Entry 7U75 (X-ray diffraction, 1.55 A resolution); this record covers chains A and T of the 3 polymer chains in the assembly.

# Chain A
Molecule: DNA polymerase eta
From: Homo sapiens
Notes: EC 2.7.7.7
UniProt: Q9Y253 (POLH_HUMAN); residues 1-432 here = UniProt positions 1-432
Sequence (435 residues; row label = number of the first residue in the row; numbers below 1 keep their minus sign (Gly-2 is residue -2)):
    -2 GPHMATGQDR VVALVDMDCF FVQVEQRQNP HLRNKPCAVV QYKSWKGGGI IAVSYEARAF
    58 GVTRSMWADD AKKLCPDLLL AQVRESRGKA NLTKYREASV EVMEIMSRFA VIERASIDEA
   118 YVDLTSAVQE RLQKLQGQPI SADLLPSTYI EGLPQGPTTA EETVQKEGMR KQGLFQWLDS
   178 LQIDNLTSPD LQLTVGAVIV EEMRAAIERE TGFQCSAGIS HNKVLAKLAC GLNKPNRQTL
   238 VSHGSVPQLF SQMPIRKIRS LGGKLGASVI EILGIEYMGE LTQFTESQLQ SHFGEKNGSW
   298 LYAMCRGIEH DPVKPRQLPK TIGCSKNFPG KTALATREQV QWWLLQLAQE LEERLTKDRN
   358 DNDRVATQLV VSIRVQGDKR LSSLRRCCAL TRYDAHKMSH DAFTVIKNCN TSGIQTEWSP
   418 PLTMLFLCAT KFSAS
Unresolved in the structure: 155-159
Construct notes: expression tag (-2 to 0)
UniProt features mapped onto this chain:
  - binding site (Mg(2+)): Asp13, Met14, Asp115, Glu116
  - binding site (Mn(2+)): Asp13, Met14, Asp115, Glu116
  - binding site (a 2'-deoxyribonucleoside 5'-triphosphate): Arg61
  - natural variant: Val37 (deletion: In XPV), Leu75 (deletion: In XPV), Arg93 (R93P: In XPV), Arg111 (R111H: In XPV), Thr122 (T122P: In XPV), Gly153 (G153D: In a breast cancer sample), Thr191 (T191P: In XPV), Gly263 (G263V: In XPV), Val266 (V266D: In XPV), Gly295 (G295R: In XPV), Arg361 (R361S: In XPV)
  - mutagenesis: Tyr52 (Y52A/F: Reduces DNA polymerase activity; Y52E: Reduces DNA polymerase activity. Increases fidelity of replication and reduces translesion bypass), Arg61 (R61A: Reduces enzymatic activity by two-thirds), Ser62 (S62G: Increased DNA polymerase activity and translesion bypass compared to wild-type), Ala68 (A68S/V: Severe reduction in thymine dimer translesion bypass), Asn324 to Pro326 (Reduces binding to chromatin and to monoubiquitinated PCNA. Abolishes binding to monoubiquitinated PCNA; when associated with 705-E--H-713 Del)
Metal / ion sites: Mn2+ site 1: Asp13, Asp115, Glu116 (together with 2'-deoxyguanosine-5'-triphosphate) (shared with 1 residue of chain P); Mn2+ site 2: Asp13, Met14, Asp115 (together with 2'-deoxyguanosine-5'-triphosphate)
Ligand contacts: 2'-deoxyguanosine-5'-triphosphate (DGT): Asp13, Met14, Asp15, Cys16, Phe17, Phe18, Gln38, Ile48, Ala49, Tyr52, Arg55, Arg61, Leu89, Ile114, Asp115, Glu116, Lys231

# Chain T
Molecule: 12-nt DNA strand
Sequence (12 nucleotides; row label = number of the first residue in the row):
     1 CATTATGACG CT

# How chain A and chain T interact
Residue-residue contacts - 40 pairs, chain A then chain T:
  Gln38(A) - DT4(T)  base contact
  Gln38(A) - DA5(T)  sugar contact
  Tyr39(A) - DT4(T)  phosphate contact
  Tyr39(A) - DA5(T)  hydrogen bond to the phosphate
  Trp42(A) - DA2(T)  stacking on the base
  Ile48(A) - DT4(T)  base contact
  Arg61(A) - DT4(T)  hydrogen bond to the base
  Ser62(A) - DT3(T)  hydrogen bond to the base
  Trp64(A) - DA2(T)  phosphate contact
  Trp64(A) - DT3(T)  sugar contact
  Trp64(A) - DT4(T)  phosphate contact
  Lys86(A) - DT6(T)  salt bridge to the phosphate
  Ala87(A) - DA5(T)  sugar contact
  Leu89(A) - DA5(T)  phosphate contact
  Leu89(A) - DT6(T)  phosphate contact
  Arg93(A) - DT6(T)  salt bridge to the phosphate
  Arg93(A) - DG7(T)  salt bridge to the phosphate
  Lys311(A) - DC9(T)  salt bridge to the phosphate
  Arg313(A) - DA8(T)  salt bridge to the phosphate
  Arg313(A) - DC9(T)  salt bridge to the phosphate
  Pro316(A) - DA8(T)  phosphate contact
  Lys317(A) - DA8(T)  hydrogen bond to the phosphate
  Lys317(A) - DC9(T)  salt bridge to the phosphate
  Thr318(A) - DG7(T)  sugar contact
  Thr318(A) - DA8(T)  hydrogen bond to the phosphate
  Ile319(A) - DG7(T)  phosphate contact
  Gly320(A) - DT6(T)  sugar contact
  Gly320(A) - DG7(T)  hydrogen bond to the phosphate
  Cys321(A) - DT6(T)  phosphate contact
  Ser322(A) - DA5(T)  sugar contact
  Ser322(A) - DT6(T)  hydrogen bond to the phosphate
  Lys323(A) - DA5(T)  salt bridge to the phosphate
  Asn324(A) - DT4(T)  sugar contact
  Asn324(A) - DA5(T)  hydrogen bond to the phosphate
  Pro326(A) - DC1(T)  phosphate contact
  Pro326(A) - DA2(T)  phosphate contact
  Gly327(A) - DC1(T)  hydrogen bond to the phosphate
  Gly327(A) - DA2(T)  phosphate contact
  Arg351(A) - DT6(T)  salt bridge to the phosphate
  Arg351(A) - DG7(T)  salt bridge to the phosphate
Other interface residues (no listed pair), chain A (29 interface residues in all): Glu110, Arg111, Glu347, Leu378

# Summary
29 residues of chain A and 9 residues of chain T are in contact; the contacts include 9 hydrogen bonds, 10
salt bridges and 1 aromatic stacking contact. Polar contacts include Arg61(A)-DT4(T), Ser62(A)-DT3(T) and
Tyr39(A)-DA5(T). Bound to chain A: 2'-deoxyguanosine-5'-triphosphate.
Chain A is DNA polymerase eta (Homo sapiens) and chain T is a 12-nt DNA strand; the structure, Human DNA
polymerase eta-DNA ternary mismatch complex:reaction with 0.5 mM Mn2+ for 1800s then with 10 ..., was
determined by X-ray diffraction, deposited together with 7U72, 7U73, 7U74, 7U76, 7U77, 7U78 and 26 further
entries.
